PDB entry 5C0W | X-ray diffraction, 4.60 A resolution (low resolution: residue-level contacts below are approximate; hydrogen-bond / salt-bridge calls are withheld) | chains K and L of the 14 polymer chains in the assembly

[Chain K]
Name: Exosome complex exonuclease RRP6
From: Saccharomyces cerevisiae (strain ATCC 204508 / S288c)
Notes: EC 3.1.13.-; fragment: Exosome complex exonuclease RRP6
Reference sequence: Q12149 (RRP6_YEAST); residue numbers follow UniProt; this construct covers 1-693
Amino-acid sequence (695 residues; numbered -1 to 693; the number before each row is that of its first residue; numbers below 1 keep their minus sign (Gly-1 is residue -1)):
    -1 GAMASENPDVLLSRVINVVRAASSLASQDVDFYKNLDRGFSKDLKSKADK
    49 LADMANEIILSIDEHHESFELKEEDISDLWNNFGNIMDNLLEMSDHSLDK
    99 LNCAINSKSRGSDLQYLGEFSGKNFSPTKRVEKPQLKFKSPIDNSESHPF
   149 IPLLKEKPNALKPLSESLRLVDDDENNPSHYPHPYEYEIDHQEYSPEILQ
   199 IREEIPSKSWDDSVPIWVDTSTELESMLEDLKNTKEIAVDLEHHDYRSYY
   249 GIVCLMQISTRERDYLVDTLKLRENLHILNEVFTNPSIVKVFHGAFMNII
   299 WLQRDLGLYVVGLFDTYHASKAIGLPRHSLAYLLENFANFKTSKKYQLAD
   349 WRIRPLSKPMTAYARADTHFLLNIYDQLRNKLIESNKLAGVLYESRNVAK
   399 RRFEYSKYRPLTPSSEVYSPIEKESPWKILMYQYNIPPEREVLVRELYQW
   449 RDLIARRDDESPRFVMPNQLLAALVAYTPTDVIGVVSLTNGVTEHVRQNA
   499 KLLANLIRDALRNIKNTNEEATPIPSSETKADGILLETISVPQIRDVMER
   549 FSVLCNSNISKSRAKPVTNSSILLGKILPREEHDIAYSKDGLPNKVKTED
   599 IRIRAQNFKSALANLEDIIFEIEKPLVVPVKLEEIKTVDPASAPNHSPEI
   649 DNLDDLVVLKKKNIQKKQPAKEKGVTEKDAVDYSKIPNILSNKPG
Unresolved in the structure: -1 to 4, 62-77, 107-125, 616-693
Construct notes: expression tag (-1 to 0); engineered mutation Ala2 (Thr in Q12149), Asn296 (Asp in Q12149)
Swiss-Prot annotation at these positions:
  - binding site (Mn(2+)): Asp238, Glu240, Asp365
  - binding site (Zn(2+)): Asp238, Glu240, Asp365
  - binding site (AMP): Glu240, His241, Trp299, Lys342, Gln345
  - binding site (UMP): Glu240, His241, Trp299, Lys342, Gln345
  - modified residue: Ser138 (Phosphoserine), Thr520 (Phosphothreonine), Ser640 (Phosphoserine), Ser645 (Phosphoserine)

[Chain L]
Name: Exosome complex protein LRP1
From: Saccharomyces cerevisiae (strain ATCC 204508 / S288c)
Notes: fragment: Exosome complex protein LRP1
Reference sequence: P38801 (LRP1_YEAST); residue numbers follow UniProt; this construct covers 1-184
Amino-acid sequence (184 residues; each row starts with the number of its first residue):
     1 MEDIEKIKPYVRSFSKALDELKPEIEKLTSKSLDEQLLLLSDERAKLELI
    51 NRYAYVLSSLMFANMKVLGVKDMSPILGELKRVKSYMDKAKQYDNRITKS
   101 NEKSQAEQEKAKNIISNVLDGNKNQFEPSISRSNFQGKHTKFENDELAES
   151 TTTKIIDSTDHIRKASSKKSKRLDKVGKKKGGKK
Unresolved in the structure: 1-4, 118-184

[Chain K / chain L interface]
Pairs across the interface (48; chain K residue first):
  Leu9(K) - Glu24(L)
  Arg12(K) - Glu20(L)
  Ile14(K) - Tyr55(L)
  Val16(K) - Leu21(L)
  Val17(K) - Ser59(L)
  Ala20(K) - Ala63(L)
  Ala20(K) - Lys66(L)
  Ala24(K) - Lys66(L)
  Gln26(K) - Ile7(L)
  Tyr31(K) - Ile7(L)
  Lys45(K) - Ser15(L)
  Lys45(K) - Leu18(L)
  Ala46(K) - Asn64(L)
  Ala46(K) - Val67(L)
  Leu49(K) - Phe14(L)
  Leu49(K) - Leu18(L)
  Leu49(K) - Asn64(L)
  Leu49(K) - Val67(L)
  Met52(K) - Ile25(L)
  Met52(K) - Leu60(L)
  Ile56(K) - Leu57(L)
  Ile56(K) - Leu60(L)
  Ser59(K) - Leu33(L)
  Ile60(K) - Leu33(L)
  Trp78(K) - Met61(L)
  Phe81(K) - Leu57(L)
  Phe81(K) - Met61(L)
  Met85(K) - Ser58(L)
  Met85(K) - Glu79(L)
  Asp86(K) - Arg82(L)
  Leu88(K) - Ile50(L)
  Leu89(K) - Arg82(L)
  Leu89(K) - Tyr86(L)
  Met91(K) - Leu37(L)
  Ser92(K) - Leu47(L)
  Ser92(K) - Asn51(L)
  Ser92(K) - Tyr86(L)
  Asp93(K) - Tyr86(L)
  Ser95(K) - Glu43(L)
  Leu99(K) - Tyr93(L)
  Ile103(K) - Tyr93(L)
  Ile140(K) - Ser41(L)
  Asp141(K) - Ser41(L)
  Leu451(K) - Asp34(L)
  Arg454(K) - Leu38(L)
  Arg455(K) - Asp34(L)
  Arg455(K) - Leu37(L)
  Arg455(K) - Leu38(L)
Other interface residues (no listed pair), chain K (50 interface residues in all): Pro6, Leu10, Val13, Ala19, Phe38, Asp41, Leu42, Lys48, Ala50, Ala53, Ile84, Leu96, Lys98, Pro139, Asn142, Ser143, Ile452
Other interface residues (no listed pair), chain L (44 interface residues in all): Val11, Ala17, Asp19, Lys31, Ser32, Leu39, Lys46, Arg52, Ala54, Pro75, Ile76, Val83, Lys89

[Overview]
Chain K and chain L form an interface of 50 and 44 residues respectively. UniProt lists 3 Mn2+-binding
residues, 3 Zn2+-binding residues, 5 AMP-binding residues and 5 UMP-binding residues on chain K.
Here chain K is Exosome complex exonuclease RRP6 and chain L is Exosome complex protein LRP1, both from
Saccharomyces cerevisiae (strain ATCC 204508 / S288c). Entry 5C0W (Structure of a 12-subunit nuclear exosome
complex bound to single-stranded RNA substrates) was determined by X-ray diffraction (same publication as 5C0X
and 5C0Y).
